PDB entry 6HOH | X-ray diffraction, 2.25 A resolution | chain A

Chain A:
Molecule: Phosphatidylinositol 3-kinase catalytic subunit type 3, Gamma-aminobutyric acid receptor-associated protein
Organism: Homo sapiens
Notes: EC 2.7.1.137
Reference sequence: chimeric construct of Q8NEB9, O95166: residues -16 to -2 from Q8NEB9 (PK3C3_HUMAN) positions 244-258 (UniProt number = residue number + 260); residues 1-112 from O95166 positions 1-112 (same numbers)
Amino-acid sequence (129 residues; row label = number of the first residue in the row; numbers below 1 keep their minus sign (Ser-16 is residue -16)):
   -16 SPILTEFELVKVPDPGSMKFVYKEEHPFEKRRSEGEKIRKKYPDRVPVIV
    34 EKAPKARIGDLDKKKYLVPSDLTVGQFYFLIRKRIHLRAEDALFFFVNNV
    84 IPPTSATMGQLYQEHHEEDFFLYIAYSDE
Not modelled in the structure: -16 to -14
Sequence notes: engineered mutation Glu-11 (Ser249 in Q8NEB9); linker (-1 to 0)
UniProt features mapped onto this chain:
  - modified residue: Ser-16 (Phosphoserine)
  - region: Met1 to Arg22 (Interaction with beta-tubulin), Ala36 to Ile68 (Interaction with GABRG2), Lys48 to Leu50 (Interaction with LIR (LC3 nteracting Region) motif of ATG3)
  - site (Interaction with LIR (LC3 nteracting Region) motif of ATG3): Glu17, Arg28
From the paper describing this entry:
  - mutagenesis - F-10A/V-7A: decreased binding to Atg8 homologs

In short:
From the paper: F-10A/V-7A reduce binding to Atg8 homologs.
Chain A is Phosphatidylinositol 3-kinase catalytic subunit type 3, Gamma-aminobutyric acid receptor-associated
protein (Homo sapiens); the structure, Structure of VPS34 LIR motif (S249E) bound to GABARAP, was determined
by X-ray diffraction, deposited together with 6HOG, 6HOI, 6HOJ, 6HOK and 6HOL.
